Entry 6VMG (electron microscopy, 6.46 A resolution (low resolution: residue-level contacts below are approximate; hydrogen-bond / salt-bridge calls are withheld)); this record covers chains e and g of the 26 polymer chains in the assembly.

Chain e:
Molecule: ATP synthase epsilon chain, chloroplastic
Organism: Spinacia oleracea
UniProtKB: P00833 (ATPE_SPIOL); residue numbers follow UniProt; this construct covers 1-134
Chain sequence (134 residues; each row starts with the number of its first residue):
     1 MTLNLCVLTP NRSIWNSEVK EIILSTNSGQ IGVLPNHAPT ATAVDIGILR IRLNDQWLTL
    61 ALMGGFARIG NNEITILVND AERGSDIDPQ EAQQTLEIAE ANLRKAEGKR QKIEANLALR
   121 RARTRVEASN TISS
Disordered / not traced: 1-2, 132-134

Chain g:
Molecule: ATP synthase gamma chain, chloroplastic
Organism: Spinacia oleracea
UniProtKB: P05435 (ATPG_SPIOL); numbering as in UniProt (aligned over 1-364)
Chain sequence (364 residues; numbered 1 to 364; the number before each row is that of its first residue):
     1 MACSLSFSSS VSTFHLPTTT QSTQAPPNNA TTLPTTNPIQ CANLRELRDR IGSVKNTQKI
    61 TEAMKLVAAA KVRRAQEAVV NGRPFSETLV EVLYNMNEQL QTEDVDVPLT KIRTVKKVAL
   121 MVVTGDRGLC GGFNNMLLKK AESRIAELKK LGVDYTIISI GKKGNTYFIR RPEIPVDRYF
   181 DGTNLPTAKE AQAIADDVFS LFVSEEVDKV EMLYTKFVSL VKSDPVIHTL LPLSPKGEIC
   241 DINGKCVDAA EDELFRLTTK EGKLTVERDM IKTETPAFSP ILEFEQDPAQ ILDALLPLYL
   301 NSQILRALQE SLASELAARM TAMSNATDNA NELKKTLSIN YNRARQAKIT GEILEIVAGA
   361 NACV
Disordered / not traced: 1-42, 364
Curated features (UniProtKB/Swiss-Prot):
  - active site: C130

How chain e and chain g interact:
Pairs across the interface - 15 pairs, chain e then chain g:
  T9(e) - F85(g)
  P10(e) - F85(g)
  N11(e) - N81(g)
  N11(e) - A188(g)
  N27(e) - Q286(g)
  P39(e) - I281(g)
  P39(e) - L282(g)
  P39(e) - E283(g)
  T40(e) - L282(g)
  T40(e) - E283(g)
  A41(e) - E283(g)
  A41(e) - E285(g)
  R110(e) - S200(g)
  R110(e) - L201(g)
  E114(e) - S200(g)
Other interface residues (no listed pair), chain e (10 interface residues in all): A43
Other interface residues (no listed pair), chain g (14 interface residues in all): S204, S279, F284, A294

Summary:
10 residues of chain e face 14 of chain g across their interface. From UniProt: active-site residue C130(g) on
chain g.
Here chain e is ATP synthase epsilon chain, chloroplastic and chain g is ATP synthase gamma chain,
chloroplastic, both from Spinacia oleracea. Entry 6VMG (Chloroplast ATP synthase (O3, CF1FO)) was determined
by electron microscopy together with 6VM1, 6VM4, 6VMB, 6VMD, 6VOF, 6VOG and 8 further entries from the same
study.
